Entry 4HZL (X-ray diffraction, 2.85 A resolution); this record covers chains H and L of the 3 polymer chains in the assembly.

[Chain H]
Protein: Fab heavy chain
Source organism: Mus musculus
Notes: antibody fragment or engineered binder
Sequence (222 residues; row label = number of the first residue in the row):
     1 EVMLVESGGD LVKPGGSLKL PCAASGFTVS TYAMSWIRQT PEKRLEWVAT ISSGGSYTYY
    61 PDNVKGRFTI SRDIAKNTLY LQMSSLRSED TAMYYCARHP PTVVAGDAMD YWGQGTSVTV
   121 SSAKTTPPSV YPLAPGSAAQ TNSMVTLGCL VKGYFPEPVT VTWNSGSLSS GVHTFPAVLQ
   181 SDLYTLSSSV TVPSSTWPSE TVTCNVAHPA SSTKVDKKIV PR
Disordered / not traced: 138-142
Disulfides: Cys22-Cys96, Cys149-Cys204

[Chain L]
Protein: Fab light chain
Source organism: Mus musculus
Notes: antibody fragment or engineered binder
Sequence (217 residues; row label = number of the first residue in the row):
     1 DVLMTQTPLS LPVSLGDQAS ISCRSSQSLV HSDGNTYLEW YLQKPGQSPN LLIYKLSNRF
    61 SGVPDRFSGS GSGTDFTLKI SRVEAEDLGV YYCFQGSHVP PTFGGGTKLE IKRADAAPTV
   121 SIFPPSSEQL TSGGASVVCF LNNFYPKDIN VKWKIDGSER QNGVLNSWTD QDSKDSTYSM
   181 SSTLTLTKDE YERHNSYTCE ATHKTSTSPI VKSFNRN
Disulfides: Cys23-Cys93, Cys139-Cys199

[Chain H / chain L interface]
Residue-residue contacts (69; chain H residue first):
  Gln39(H) - Gln43(L)  hydrogen bond
  Gln39(H) - Tyr92(L)  hydrogen bond
  Lys43(H) - Tyr92(L)  hydrogen bond (backbone-side chain)
  Leu45(H) - Tyr92(L)
  Leu45(H) - Phe103(L)
  Trp47(H) - Phe94(L)  hydrophobic
  Trp47(H) - Pro101(L)  hydrophobic
  Tyr59(H) - Val99(L)  hydrogen bond (side chain-backbone)
  Tyr59(H) - Pro100(L)
  Tyr59(H) - Pro101(L)
  Tyr95(H) - Gln43(L)  hydrogen bond
  Tyr95(H) - Gln47(L)
  Tyr95(H) - Ser48(L)
  Val104(H) - Tyr54(L)  hydrogen bond (backbone-side chain)
  Ala105(H) - Tyr54(L)
  Gly106(H) - Glu39(L)
  Gly106(H) - Tyr54(L)
  Gly106(H) - Lys55(L)
  Ala108(H) - Glu39(L)
  Ala108(H) - Tyr41(L)
  Ala108(H) - Leu51(L)  hydrophobic
  Ala108(H) - Tyr54(L)  hydrophobic
  Met109(H) - Glu39(L)
  Met109(H) - Tyr41(L)  hydrogen bond (backbone-side chain)
  Met109(H) - Leu51(L)
  Asp110(H) - Phe60(L)
  Trp112(H) - Tyr41(L)
  Trp112(H) - Ser48(L)
  Trp112(H) - Pro49(L)
  Gly113(H) - Ser48(L)  hydrogen bond (backbone-side chain)
  Tyr131(H) - Ser126(L)
  Tyr131(H) - Glu128(L)
  Tyr131(H) - Gln129(L)
  Tyr131(H) - Ser132(L)  hydrogen bond
  Pro132(H) - Ser126(L)
  Pro132(H) - Glu128(L)
  Leu133(H) - Phe123(L)
  Leu133(H) - Val138(L)  hydrophobic
  Ala134(H) - Phe123(L)
  Pro135(H) - Phe123(L)
  Thr146(H) - Ser121(L)
  Thr146(H) - Phe123(L)
  Leu150(H) - Ser136(L)
  Lys152(H) - Gln129(L)
  Lys152(H) - Ser136(L)
  Lys152(H) - Thr185(L)
  His173(H) - Asn142(L)
  His173(H) - Asn143(L)  hydrogen bond
  His173(H) - Ser179(L)
  Phe175(H) - Phe140(L)  hydrophobic
  Phe175(H) - Asn142(L)
  Phe175(H) - Ser167(L)
  Phe175(H) - Thr169(L)
  Phe175(H) - Ser179(L)
  Phe175(H) - Met180(L)
  Phe175(H) - Ser181(L)
  Pro176(H) - Ser167(L)  hydrogen bond (backbone-side chain)
  Pro176(H) - Trp168(L)
  Val178(H) - Leu165(L)  hydrophobic
  Val178(H) - Asn166(L)
  Gln180(H) - Leu165(L)
  Ser187(H) - Phe140(L)
  Ser187(H) - Ser181(L)
  Ser188(H) - Phe140(L)
  Ser189(H) - Phe140(L)
  Ser189(H) - Asn142(L)  hydrogen bond
  Lys217(H) - Glu128(L)  salt bridge
  Arg222(H) - Pro124(L)
  Arg222(H) - Pro125(L)  hydrogen bond (side chain-backbone)
Interface residues without a listed pair, chain H (41 interface residues in all): Ile37, Glu46, Thr102, Asp107, Gln114, Gly136, Leu147, Gly148, Thr174
Interface residues without a listed pair, chain L (39 interface residues in all): Tyr37

[In short]
41 residues of chain H and 39 residues of chain L are in contact, with 13 hydrogen bonds and 1 salt bridge.
Polar contacts include Lys217(H)-Glu128(L), Gln39(H)-Gln43(L) and Gln39(H)-Tyr92(L).
Here chain H is Fab heavy chain and chain L is Fab light chain, both from Mus musculus. Entry 4HZL
(Neutralizing antibody mAb#8 in complex with the Epitope II of HCV E2 envelope protein) was determined by
X-ray diffraction.
